Entry 5UWM (X-ray diffraction, 1.62 A resolution); this record covers chains A and C.

# Chain A
Name: Collagenase 3
From: Homo sapiens
Notes: EC 3.4.24.-
UniProtKB: P45452 (MMP13_HUMAN); residues 104-274 here = UniProt positions 104-274
Sequence (172 residues; row label = number of the first residue in the row):
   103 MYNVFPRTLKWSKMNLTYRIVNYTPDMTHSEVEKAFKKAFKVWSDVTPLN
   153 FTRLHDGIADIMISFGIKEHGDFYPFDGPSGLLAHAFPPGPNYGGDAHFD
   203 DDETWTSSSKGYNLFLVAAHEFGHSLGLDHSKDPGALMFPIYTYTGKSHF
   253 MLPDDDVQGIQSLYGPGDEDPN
Unresolved in the structure: 103-110, 248-250, 269-274
Sequence notes: initiating methionine (103)
Ion coordination: Ca2+ site 1: Asp128, Asp203, Glu205; Ca2+ site 2: Asp162, Asn194, Gly196, Asp198; Zn2+ site 1: His172, Asp174, His187, His200; Ca2+ site 3: Asp179, Gly180, Ser182, Leu184, Asp202, Glu205; Zn2+ site 2: His222, His226, His232 (shared with Asn215(C) of chain C)
Small-molecule neighbours: 8OA ((R)-N-(3-methyl-1-(methylamino)-1-oxobutan-2-yl)-5-(4-(((4-oxo-4,5,6,7-tetrahydro-3H-cyclopenta[d]pyrimidin-2-yl)thio)methyl)phenyl)furan-2-carboxamide): Gly183, Leu184, Leu185, Ala186, Leu218, Val219, His222, Glu223, Gly237, Ala238, Leu239, Phe241, Pro242, Ile243, Tyr244, Thr245, Tyr246, Thr247, Phe252, Met253, Pro255
UniProt features mapped onto this chain:
  - active site: Glu223
  - binding site (Ca(2+)): Asp128, Asp162, Asp179, Gly180, Ser182, Leu184, Asn194, Gly196, Asp198, Asp202, Asp203, Glu205
  - binding site (Zn(2+)): His172, Asp174, His187, His200, His222, His226, His232, Met240
  - glycosylation (N-linked (GlcNAc...) asparagine): Asn117, Asn152
  - natural variant: Trp207 (W207G: In MDST), His232 (H232N: In MANDP1)
  - mutagenesis: Glu223 (E223A: Abolishes enzyme activity)
From the paper describing this entry:
  - binding site for 8OA: Pro242, Ile243
  - specificity-determining residues: Ile243 (proposed by the authors, not directly observed)

# Chain C
Name: Collagenase 3
From: Homo sapiens
Sequence (5 residues; each row starts with the number of its first residue):
   211 VTPLN
Ion coordination: Zn2+: Asn215 (shared with His222(A), His226(A), His232(A) of chain A)

# How chain A and chain C interact
Pairs across the interface (20):
  Tyr176(A) - Val211(C)  hydrogen bond (side chain-backbone)
  Tyr176(A) - Thr212(C)
  Tyr176(A) - Pro213(C)
  Leu184(A) - Asn215(C)
  Ala186(A) - Asn215(C)  hydrogen bond (backbone-side chain)
  His187(A) - Pro213(C)
  His187(A) - Leu214(C)
  His187(A) - Asn215(C)
  Ala188(A) - Pro213(C)
  Ala188(A) - Leu214(C)  hydrogen bond (backbone-backbone)
  Phe189(A) - Val211(C)
  Phe189(A) - Pro213(C)
  Pro190(A) - Val211(C)
  His222(A) - Asn215(C)  hydrogen bond (side chain-backbone)
  Glu223(A) - Leu214(C)
  Glu223(A) - Asn215(C)
  His226(A) - Leu214(C)
  His226(A) - Asn215(C)  hydrogen bond (side chain-backbone)
  Asp231(A) - Leu214(C)
  His232(A) - Asn215(C)  hydrogen bond (side chain-backbone)
Also at the interface, not in a pair above, chain A (13 interface residues in all): Leu230

# In short
Chain A and chain C form an interface of 13 and 5 residues respectively, with 6 hydrogen bonds. Polar contacts
include Tyr176(A)-Val211(C), Ala186(A)-Asn215(C) and His222(A)-Asn215(C). Ligands of chain A: compound 8OA.
The paper reports a binding site for 8OA at Pro242(A) and Ile243(A); the specificity determinant Ile243(A).
Here chain A is Collagenase 3 and chain C is Collagenase 3, both from Homo sapiens. Entry 5UWM (Matrix
metalloproteinase-13 complexed with selective inhibitor compound (R)-17a) was determined by X-ray diffraction
together with 5UWK, 5UWL and 5UWN from the same study.
